PDB entry 4L3G | X-ray diffraction, 2.05 A resolution | chains D and E of the 6 polymer chains in the assembly

[Chain D]
Name: methylamine dehydrogenase heavy chain
Source organism: Paracoccus denitrificans
Notes: EC 1.4.99.3
UniProtKB: A1BB97 (A1BB97_PARDP); residues 2-386 here correspond to UniProt positions 33-417 (UniProt number = residue number + 31)
Sequence (385 residues; each row starts with the number of its first residue):
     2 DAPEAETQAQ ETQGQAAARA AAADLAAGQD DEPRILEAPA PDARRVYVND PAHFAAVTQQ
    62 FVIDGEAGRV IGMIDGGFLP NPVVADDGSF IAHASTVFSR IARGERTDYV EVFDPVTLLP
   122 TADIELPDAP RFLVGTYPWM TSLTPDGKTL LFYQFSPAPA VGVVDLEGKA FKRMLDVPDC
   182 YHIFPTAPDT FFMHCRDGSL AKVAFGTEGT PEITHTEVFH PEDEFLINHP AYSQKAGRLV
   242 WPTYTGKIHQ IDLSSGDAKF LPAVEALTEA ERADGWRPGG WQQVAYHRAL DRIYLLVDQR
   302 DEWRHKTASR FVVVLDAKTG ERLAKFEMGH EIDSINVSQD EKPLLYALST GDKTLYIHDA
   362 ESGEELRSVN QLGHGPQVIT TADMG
Disordered / not traced: 2-10
Disulfides: Cys-181/Cys-196

[Chain E]
Name: methylamine dehydrogenase light chain
Source organism: Paracoccus denitrificans
Notes: EC 1.4.99.3
UniProtKB: A1BBA0 (A1BBA0_PARDP); residues 1-131 here correspond to UniProt positions 58-188 (UniProt number = residue number + 57)
Sequence (137 residues; numbered 1 to 137; the number before each row is that of its first residue):
     1 ADAPAGTDPR AKWVPQDNDI QACDYWRHCS IDGNICDCSG GSLTNCPPGT KLATASWVAS
    61 CYNPTDGQSY LIAYRDCCGY NVSGRCPCLN TEGELPVYRP EFANDIIWCF GAEDDAMTYH
   121 CTISPIVGKA SHHHHHH
Disordered / not traced: 1-6, 132-137
Construct notes: expression tag (132-137)
Modified positions: Trp-57 (2-amino-3-(6,7-dioxo-6,7-dihydro-1H-indol-3-yl)-propionic acid; TRQ)
Disulfides: Cys-23/Cys-88, Cys-29/Cys-61, Cys-36/Cys-121, Cys-38/Cys-86, Cys-46/Cys-77, Cys-78/Cys-109
Glycans and other covalent adducts: covalent link Trp-57/Trp-108

[How chain D and chain E interact]
Pairs across the interface - 69 pairs, chain D then chain E:
  Gln-14(D) with Gln-21(E)
  Gly-15(D) with Asp-19(E); Ile-20(E), hydrogen bond (backbone-backbone); Gln-21(E)
  Gln-16(D) with Asn-18(E); Asp-19(E)
  Ala-18(D) with Ile-20(E), hydrophobic
  Ala-19(D) with Asn-18(E); Asp-19(E); Ile-20(E), hydrophobic
  Arg-20(D) with Asp-17(E), salt bridge; Asn-18(E)
  Ala-22(D) with Arg-27(E); Leu-43(E), hydrophobic
  Ala-23(D) with Asp-17(E)
  Leu-26(D) with Asn-63(E); Ile-126(E), hydrophobic
  Asp-32(D) with Asn-45(E)
  Glu-33(D) with Asn-45(E)
  Pro-34(D) with Thr-44(E); Asn-45(E); Leu-52(E); Arg-75(E)
  Arg-35(D) with Asn-45(E), hydrogen bond (backbone-side chain); Cys-46(E), hydrogen bond (backbone-backbone); Leu-52(E)
  Ile-36(D) with Cys-46(E), hydrophobic; Pro-47(E); Pro-48(E), hydrophobic; Thr-50(E); Leu-52(E)
  Leu-37(D) with Gly-40(E); Gly-41(E); Asn-45(E); Cys-46(E), hydrogen bond (backbone-backbone); Pro-48(E)
  Ala-39(D) with Pro-48(E)
  Val-58(D) with Asn-81(E)
  Gln-60(D) with Val-82(E), hydrogen bond (side chain-backbone); Ser-83(E)
  Arg-70(D) with Gln-21(E); Asp-37(E), salt bridge; Gly-41(E), hydrogen bond (side chain-backbone)
  Val-71(D) with Cys-38(E); Ser-39(E); Gly-40(E), hydrogen bond (backbone-backbone); Arg-85(E)
  Ile-72(D) with Gly-40(E); Pro-48(E)
  Gly-73(D) with Ser-39(E)
  Met-74(D) with Ser-39(E); Tyr-80(E), hydrogen bond (backbone-side chain); Ser-83(E); His-120(E)
  Ile-75(D) with Tyr-80(E)
  Asp-76(D) with Tyr-80(E); Asn-81(E), hydrogen bond (side chain-backbone)
  Val-117(D) with Pro-48(E)
  Thr-118(D) with Pro-48(E); Gly-49(E), hydrogen bond (backbone-backbone)
  Leu-119(D) with Pro-48(E), hydrophobic; Tyr-80(E)
  Leu-120(D) with Lys-51(E)
  Val-370(D) with Arg-85(E)
  Asn-371(D) with Arg-85(E), hydrogen bond (backbone-side chain)
  Gln-372(D) with Gly-84(E); Arg-85(E); Cys-86(E), hydrogen bond (side chain-backbone); Pro-87(E)
Interface residues without a listed pair, chain D (35 interface residues in all): Glu-38, Phe-62, Leu-373
Interface residues without a listed pair, chain E (39 interface residues in all): Tyr-25, Trp-26, Ser-42, Thr-65, Tyr-70, Ile-123

[In short]
35 residues of chain D face 39 of chain E across their interface; the contacts include 12 hydrogen bonds and 2
salt bridges. Polar contacts include Arg-20(D)/Asp-17(E), Arg-70(D)/Asp-37(E) and Arg-35(D)/Asn-45(E).
Here chain D is methylamine dehydrogenase heavy chain and chain E is methylamine dehydrogenase light chain,
both from Paracoccus denitrificans. Entry 4L3G (Crystal Structure of the E113Q-MauG/pre-Methylamine
Dehydrogenase Complex Aged 120 Days) was determined by X-ray diffraction, deposited together with 4L1Q and
4L3H.
